6PIL - chain A; structure by X-ray diffraction, 2.20 A resolution.

# Chain A
Protein: scFv-M204 antibody
Source organism: Oryctolagus cuniculus
Notes: fragment: scFv; antibody fragment or engineered binder
Sequence (257 residues; numbered 1 to 244 plus 18 insertion-coded residues; 5 numbers in that range are skipped by the numbering (no residue carries them; nothing is unmodelled there); the number before each row is that of its first residue; a row labelled like 117A-117R holds insertion residues (117A, then the next letters in order)):
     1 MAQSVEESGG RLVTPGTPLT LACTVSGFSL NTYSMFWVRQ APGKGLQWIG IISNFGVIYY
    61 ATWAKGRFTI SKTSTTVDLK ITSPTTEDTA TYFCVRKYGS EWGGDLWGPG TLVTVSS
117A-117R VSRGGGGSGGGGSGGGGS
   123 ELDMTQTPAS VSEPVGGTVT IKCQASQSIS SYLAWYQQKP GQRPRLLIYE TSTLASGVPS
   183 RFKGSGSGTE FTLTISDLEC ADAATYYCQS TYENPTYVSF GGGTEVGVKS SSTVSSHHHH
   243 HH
Not modelled in the structure: 1, 117A-117R, 233-244
Disulfide bonds: Cys-23/Cys-94, Cys-145/Cys-210

# Summary
Chain A is scFv-M204 antibody (Oryctolagus cuniculus); the structure, Antibody scFv-M204 monomeric state, was
determined by X-ray diffraction (same publication as 6PK8 and 6PSC).
